PDB entry 6PC6 | electron microscopy, 2.50 A resolution | chains L and M of the 7 polymer chains in the assembly

[Chain L]
Name: 50S ribosomal protein L15
From: Escherichia coli
Reference sequence: A0A037Y8L6 (A0A037Y8L6_ECOLX); residues 1-144 here = UniProt positions 1-144
Chain sequence (144 residues; numbered 1 to 144; the number before each row is that of its first residue):
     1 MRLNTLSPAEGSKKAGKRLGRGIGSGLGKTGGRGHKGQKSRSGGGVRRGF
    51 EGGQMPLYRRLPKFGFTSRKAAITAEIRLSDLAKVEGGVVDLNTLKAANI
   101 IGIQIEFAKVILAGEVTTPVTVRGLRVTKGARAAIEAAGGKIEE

[Chain M]
Name: 50S ribosomal protein L4
From: Escherichia coli
Reference sequence: D7Z9F6 (D7Z9F6_ECOLX); residues 1-201 here = UniProt positions 1-201
Chain sequence (201 residues; row label = number of the first residue in the row):
     1 MELVLKDAQSALTVSETTFGRDFNEALVHQVVVAYAAGARQGTRAQKTRA
    51 EVTGSGKKPWRQKGTGRARSGSIKSPIWRSGGVTFAARPQDHSQKVNKKM
   101 YRGALKSILSELVRQDRLIVVEKFSVEAPKTKLLAQKLKDMALEDVLIIT
   151 GELDENLFLAARNLHKVDVRDATGIDPVSLIAFDKVVMTADAVKQVEEML
   201 A

[Interface between chain L and chain M]
Contacting residue pairs (21; chain L residue first):
  Met1(L) - Phe23(M)  hydrophobic
  Met1(L) - Ile108(M)
  Met1(L) - Glu111(M)
  Met1(L) - Leu112(M)  hydrophobic
  Met1(L) - Gln115(M)
  Met1(L) - Arg117(M)  hydrogen bond (backbone-side chain)
  Met1(L) - Ile181(M)
  Arg2(L) - Gln115(M)
  Arg2(L) - Arg117(M)
  Arg2(L) - Ile181(M)
  Arg2(L) - Asp184(M)  salt bridge
  Leu3(L) - Ile181(M)
  Leu3(L) - Ala182(M)  hydrophobic
  Thr5(L) - Glu25(M)
  Leu6(L) - Phe23(M)  hydrophobic
  Leu6(L) - Glu25(M)
  Leu6(L) - His29(M)
  Ser7(L) - Glu25(M)  hydrogen bond (backbone-side chain)
  Pro8(L) - His29(M)
  Ala9(L) - Ala26(M)  hydrophobic
  Lys13(L) - His29(M)
Interface residues without a listed pair, chain M (15 interface residues in all): Val28, Val32, Val178

[Summary]
9 residues of chain L face 15 of chain M across their interface; the contacts include 2 hydrogen bonds and 1
salt bridge. Polar pairs include Arg2(L)-Asp184(M), Met1(L)-Arg117(M) and Ser7(L)-Glu25(M).
Here chain L is 50S ribosomal protein L15 and chain M is 50S ribosomal protein L4, both from Escherichia coli.
Entry 6PC6 (E. coli 50S ribosome bound to compound 47) was determined by electron microscopy together with
6PC5, 6PC7, 6PC8, 6PCH, 6PCQ, 6PCR and 3 further entries from the same study.
